Entry 6Y02 (X-ray diffraction, 1.48 A resolution); this record covers chains H and C of the 3 polymer chains in the assembly.

== Chain H ==
Molecule: Prothrombin
From: Homo sapiens
Notes: EC 3.4.21.5
Reference sequence: P00734 (THRB_HUMAN); the construct lacks a stretch of the UniProt sequence and is renumbered around it, so the offset changes along the chain: 16-36 = UniProt 364-384; 37-60 = UniProt 386-409; 61-77 = UniProt 419-435; 78-97 = UniProt 437-456; 7 more segments
Amino-acid sequence (259 residues; row label = number of the first residue in the row; note: 3 numbers in that range are skipped by the numbering (no residue carries them; nothing is unmodelled there); a row labelled like 60A-60I holds insertion residues (60A, then the next letters in order)):
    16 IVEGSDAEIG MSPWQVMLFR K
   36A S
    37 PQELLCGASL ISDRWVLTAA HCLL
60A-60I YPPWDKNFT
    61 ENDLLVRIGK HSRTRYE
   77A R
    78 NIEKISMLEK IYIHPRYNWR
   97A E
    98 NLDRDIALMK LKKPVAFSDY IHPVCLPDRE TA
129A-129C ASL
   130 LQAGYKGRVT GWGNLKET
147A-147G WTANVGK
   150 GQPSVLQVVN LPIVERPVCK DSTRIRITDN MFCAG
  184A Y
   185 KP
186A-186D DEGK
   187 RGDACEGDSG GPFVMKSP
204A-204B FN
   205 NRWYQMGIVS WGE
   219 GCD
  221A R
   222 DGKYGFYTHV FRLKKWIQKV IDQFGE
Not modelled in the structure: 147A-147G, 246-247
Disulfides: Cys42-Cys58, Cys168-Cys182, Cys191-Cys220
Covalently attached groups: N-acetylglucosamine (NAG) linked to Asn60G
Metal / ion sites: Na+ site 1: Lys169, Thr172, Phe204A; Na+ site 2: Arg221A, Lys224
Residues lining bound ligands: 13k (O5Z; (2S)-1-[(2R)-2-azanyl-3-phenyl-propanoyl]-N-[(5-bromanylfuran-2-yl)methyl]pyrrolidine-2-carboxamide): His57, Tyr60A, Trp60D, Glu97A, Asn98, Leu99, Ile174, Ala190, Cys191, Ser195, Val213, Ser214, Trp215, Gly216, Glu217, Gly226, Phe227, Tyr228
Swiss-Prot annotation at these positions:
  - region: Ala183 to Val200 (High affinity receptor-binding region which is also known as the TP508 peptide)
  - active site (Charge relay system): His57, Asp102, Ser195
  - glycosylation: Asn60G (N-linked (GlcNAc...) (complex) asparagine)

== Chain C ==
Molecule: Hirudin variant-2
Reference sequence: P09945 (HIRV2_HIRME); residues 517-528 here correspond to UniProt positions 61-72 (UniProt number = residue number - 456)
Amino-acid sequence (12 residues; each row starts with the number of its first residue):
   517 GDFEEIPEEY LQ
Not modelled in the structure: 517
Modified positions: Tyr526 (O-sulfo-L-tyrosine; TYS)
Swiss-Prot annotation at these positions:
  - region: Asp518 to Gln528 (Interaction with fibrinogen-binding exosite of thrombin)
  - modified residue: Tyr526 (Sulfotyrosine)

== Chain H / chain C interface ==
Residue-residue contacts - 20 pairs, chain H then chain C:
  Phe34(H) with Phe519(C), hydrophobic
  Lys36(H) with Leu527(C)
  Gln38(H) with Glu521(C); Ile522(C), hydrogen bond (side chain-backbone); Leu527(C)
  Leu40(H) with Phe519(C)
  Leu65(H) with Ile522(C), hydrophobic; Tyr526(C)
  Arg67(H) with Ile522(C)
  Arg73(H) with Phe519(C)
  Thr74(H) with Asp518(C); Phe519(C); Glu520(C), hydrogen bond (backbone-backbone)
  Arg75(H) with Glu520(C), salt bridge
  Tyr76(H) with Glu520(C), hydrogen bond (backbone-side chain); Pro523(C); Tyr526(C)
  Glu80(H) with Tyr526(C)
  Lys81(H) with Tyr526(C)
  Ile82(H) with Tyr526(C)
Interface residues without a listed pair, chain H (15 interface residues in all): Glu39, Met84

== Summary ==
15 residues of chain H and 8 residues of chain C are in contact; the contacts include 3 hydrogen bonds and 1
salt bridge. Polar contacts include Arg75(H)-Glu520(C), Gln38(H)-Ile522(C) and Tyr76(H)-Glu520(C). Bound to
chain H: 13k. Covalently linked N-acetylglucosamine: at Asn60G(H).
Here chain H is Prothrombin (Homo sapiens) and chain C is Hirudin variant-2. Entry 6Y02 (Thrombin in complex
with 13k) was determined by X-ray diffraction.
